1Q3Q - chains C and D of the 4 polymer chains in the assembly; structure by X-ray diffraction, 2.30 A resolution.

== Chain C (and D) ==
Name: Thermosome alpha subunit
From: Thermococcus sp
Notes: EC 3.6.4.9; chain D of this document is another copy of the same molecule, construct and numbering; everything in this record applies to it too
UniProtKB: O24729 (THSA_PYRKOX); residues 1-548 here = UniProt positions 1-548
Sequence (548 residues; numbered 1 to 548; the number before each row is that of its first residue):
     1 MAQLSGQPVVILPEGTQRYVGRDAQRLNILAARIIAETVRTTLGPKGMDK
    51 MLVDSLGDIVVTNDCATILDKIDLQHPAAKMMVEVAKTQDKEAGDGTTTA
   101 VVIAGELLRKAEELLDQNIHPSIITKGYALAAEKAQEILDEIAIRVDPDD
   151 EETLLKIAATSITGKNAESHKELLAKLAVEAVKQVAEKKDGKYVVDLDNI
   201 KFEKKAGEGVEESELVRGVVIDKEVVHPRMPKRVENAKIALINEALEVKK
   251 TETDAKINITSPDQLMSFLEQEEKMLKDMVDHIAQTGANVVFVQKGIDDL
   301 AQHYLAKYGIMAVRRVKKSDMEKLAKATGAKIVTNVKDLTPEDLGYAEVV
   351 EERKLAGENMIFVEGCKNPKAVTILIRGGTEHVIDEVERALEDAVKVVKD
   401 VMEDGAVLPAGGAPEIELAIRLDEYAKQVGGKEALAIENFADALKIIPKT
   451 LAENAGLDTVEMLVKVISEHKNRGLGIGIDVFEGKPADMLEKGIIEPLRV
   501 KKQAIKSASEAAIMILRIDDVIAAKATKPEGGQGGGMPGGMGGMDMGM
Disordered / not traced: 1-8, 527-548
Sequence notes: engineered mutation Cys65 (Gly in O24729), Thr125 (Ile in O24729)
Ion coordination: Mg2+: Asp95 (together with AMP-PNP)
Residues lining bound ligands: AMP-PNP (ANP; phosphoaminophosphonic acid-adenylate ester): Thr42, Leu43, Gly44, Pro45, Asn63, Asp64, Cys65, Gly94, Asp95, Gly96, Thr97, Thr98, Thr99, Thr160, Thr163, Lys165, Asp393, Ala410, Gly411, Gly412, Ile447, Leu451, Ile479, Val481, Phe482, Ile494, Glu496, Lys501

== How chain C and chain D interact ==
Residue-residue contacts (129):
  Val9(C) - Leu27(D)  hydrophobic
  Val9(C) - Ile34(D)  hydrophobic
  Val9(C) - His76(D)
  Val10(C) - His76(D)
  Ile11(C) - Ala31(D)  hydrophobic
  Ile11(C) - Ile35(D)  hydrophobic
  Ile11(C) - Leu74(D)
  Ile11(C) - Gln75(D)  hydrogen bond (backbone-backbone)
  Ile11(C) - His76(D)
  Leu12(C) - Ile72(D)  hydrophobic
  Leu12(C) - Gln75(D)
  Pro13(C) - Asp73(D)
  Pro13(C) - Gln75(D)
  Arg18(C) - Thr38(D)
  Asn28(C) - Met51(D)
  Pro77(C) - Met51(D)  hydrophobic
  Pro77(C) - Val53(D)  hydrophobic
  Pro77(C) - Ile59(D)  hydrophobic
  Lys80(C) - Gly57(D)
  Lys80(C) - Ile59(D)
  Met81(C) - Val61(D)  hydrophobic
  Glu84(C) - Thr380(D)
  Glu84(C) - Glu381(D)
  Glu84(C) - His382(D)  salt bridge
  Val85(C) - Thr380(D)
  Thr88(C) - Ala206(D)
  Thr88(C) - Gly207(D)
  Thr88(C) - Gly379(D)
  Thr88(C) - Glu381(D)
  Lys91(C) - Glu358(D)  salt bridge
  Glu92(C) - Ala206(D)
  Glu92(C) - Gly207(D)
  Glu92(C) - Ala356(D)  hydrogen bond (side chain-backbone)
  Glu92(C) - Arg377(D)  salt bridge
  His120(C) - Lys46(D)
  His120(C) - Met48(D)
  His120(C) - Asn454(D)  hydrogen bond (side chain-backbone)
  Pro121(C) - Met48(D)  hydrophobic
  Ser122(C) - Lys46(D)  hydrogen bond
  Ala129(C) - Ser169(D)
  Glu133(C) - Ser169(D)
  Glu133(C) - His170(D)  salt bridge
  Asp196(C) - Lys354(D)  salt bridge
  Asp198(C) - Lys354(D)  salt bridge
  Lys249(C) - Leu269(D)
  Lys249(C) - Glu273(D)  salt bridge
  Lys250(C) - Leu269(D)
  Thr251(C) - Phe268(D)
  Thr251(C) - Leu269(D)
  Thr251(C) - Glu272(D)
  Glu252(C) - Lys250(D)  hydrogen bond (backbone-side chain)
  Glu252(C) - Glu272(D)  hydrogen bond (backbone-side chain)
  Thr253(C) - Ile257(D)
  Thr253(C) - Glu272(D)  hydrogen bond
  Asp254(C) - Lys256(D)
  Asp254(C) - Ile257(D)  hydrogen bond (backbone-backbone)
  Ala255(C) - Ile257(D)
  Lys256(C) - Lys256(D)
  Lys256(C) - Ile257(D)  hydrogen bond (backbone-backbone)
  Lys256(C) - Asn258(D)
  Lys256(C) - Ile259(D)  hydrogen bond (backbone-backbone)
  Ile257(C) - Ile259(D)
  Asn258(C) - Asn258(D)  hydrogen bond
  Asn258(C) - Ile259(D)  hydrogen bond (backbone-backbone)
  Gln264(C) - Thr260(D)  hydrogen bond (side chain-backbone)
  Ser267(C) - Pro262(D)
  Phe268(C) - Ile259(D)  hydrophobic
  Phe268(C) - Thr260(D)
  Phe268(C) - Ser261(D)
  Phe268(C) - Pro262(D)
  Phe268(C) - Leu265(D)  hydrophobic
  Gln271(C) - Pro262(D)
  Met275(C) - Met266(D)  hydrophobic
  Met275(C) - Leu269(D)  hydrophobic
  Glu322(C) - Pro228(D)
  Lys331(C) - Arg229(D)
  Ile332(C) - His303(D)
  Val333(C) - His303(D)
  Thr334(C) - Asp299(D)  hydrogen bond (side chain-backbone)
  Thr334(C) - Leu300(D)
  Thr334(C) - His303(D)
  Asn335(C) - Glu273(D)
  Asn335(C) - Leu300(D)
  Lys337(C) - Glu270(D)  salt bridge
  Lys337(C) - Glu273(D)  salt bridge
  Asp338(C) - Leu300(D)
  Asp338(C) - Tyr304(D)  hydrogen bond
  Gln503(C) - Gly207(D)
  Gln503(C) - Glu208(D)  hydrogen bond (side chain-backbone)
  Lys506(C) - Glu208(D)  salt bridge
  Lys506(C) - Gly209(D)
  Lys506(C) - Glu212(D)  salt bridge
  Ser507(C) - Gly379(D)  hydrogen bond (side chain-backbone)
  Glu510(C) - Gly209(D)
  Glu510(C) - Val210(D)  hydrogen bond (side chain-backbone)
  Glu510(C) - Gly378(D)
  Glu510(C) - Gly379(D)  hydrogen bond (side chain-backbone)
  Glu510(C) - Val383(D)
  Met514(C) - Val61(D)  hydrophobic
  Met514(C) - Asn166(D)
  Met514(C) - His382(D)
  Met514(C) - Val383(D)  hydrophobic
  Arg517(C) - Gly47(D)  hydrogen bond (side chain-backbone)
  Arg517(C) - Met48(D)
  Arg517(C) - Asp49(D)  salt bridge
  Arg517(C) - Gly164(D)  hydrogen bond (side chain-backbone)
  Arg517(C) - Lys165(D)
  Arg517(C) - Asn166(D)
  Ile518(C) - Asp49(D)
  Ile518(C) - Met51(D)  hydrophobic
  Ile518(C) - Val61(D)  hydrophobic
  Asp519(C) - Thr41(D)
  Asp519(C) - Met48(D)
  Asp519(C) - Asp49(D)  hydrogen bond (backbone-backbone)
  Asp520(C) - Thr38(D)
  Asp520(C) - Asp49(D)
  Asp520(C) - Lys50(D)  salt bridge
  Asp520(C) - Met51(D)  hydrogen bond (backbone-backbone)
  Val521(C) - Met51(D)  hydrophobic
  Ile522(C) - Met51(D)  hydrogen bond (backbone-backbone)
  Ile522(C) - Leu52(D)
  Ile522(C) - Val53(D)  hydrogen bond (backbone-backbone)
  Ile522(C) - Ile72(D)  hydrophobic
  Ala523(C) - Val53(D)
  Ala524(C) - Val53(D)  hydrogen bond (backbone-backbone)
  Ala524(C) - Asp54(D)
  Ala524(C) - Ser55(D)
  Lys525(C) - Ser55(D)
  Ala526(C) - Ser55(D)
Also at the interface, not in a pair above, chain C (66 interface residues in all): Ala78, Ile123, Leu197, Asn243, Glu272, Ile513
Also at the interface, not in a pair above, chain D (76 interface residues in all): Leu30, Pro45, Asn63, Ala79, Val248, Ala255, Gly357, Glu386, Ala455

== Overview ==
The interface between chain C and chain D involves 66 residues on one side and 76 on the other, with 26
hydrogen bonds and 13 salt bridges. Polar pairs include Glu84(C)-His382(D), Lys91(C)-Glu358(D) and
Glu92(C)-Arg377(D). Chain C binds AMP-PNP.
Chain C and chain D are both Thermosome alpha subunit (Thermococcus sp); the structure, Crystal structure of
the chaperonin from Thermococcus strain KS-1 (two-point mutant complexed with AMP-PNP), was determined by
X-ray diffraction together with 1Q2V, 1Q3R and 1Q3S from the same study.
